Entry 5VZU (X-ray diffraction, 2.70 A resolution); this record covers chains B and E of the 3 polymer chains in the assembly.

[Chain B]
Protein: F-box only protein 31
From: Homo sapiens
UniProt: Q5XUX0 (FBX31_HUMAN); residue numbers follow UniProt; this construct covers 66-539
Sequence (488 residues; each row starts with the number of its first residue):
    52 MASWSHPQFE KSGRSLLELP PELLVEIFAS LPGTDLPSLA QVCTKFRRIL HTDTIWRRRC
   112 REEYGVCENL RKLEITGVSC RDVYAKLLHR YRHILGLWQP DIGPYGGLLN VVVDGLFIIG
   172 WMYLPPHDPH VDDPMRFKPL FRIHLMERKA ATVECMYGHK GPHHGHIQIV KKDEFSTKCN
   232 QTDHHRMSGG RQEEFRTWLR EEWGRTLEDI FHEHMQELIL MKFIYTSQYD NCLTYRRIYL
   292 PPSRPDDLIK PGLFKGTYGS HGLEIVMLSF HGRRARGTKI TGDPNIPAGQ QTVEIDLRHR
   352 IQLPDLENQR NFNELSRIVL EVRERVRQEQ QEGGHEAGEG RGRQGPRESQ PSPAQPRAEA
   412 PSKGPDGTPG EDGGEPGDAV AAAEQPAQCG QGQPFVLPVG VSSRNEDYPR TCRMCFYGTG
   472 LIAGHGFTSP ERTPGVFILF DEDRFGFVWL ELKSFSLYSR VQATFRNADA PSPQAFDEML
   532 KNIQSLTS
Unresolved in the structure: 52-62, 384-442
Differences from the reference sequence: expression tag (52-65)
Ion coordination: Zn2+: Cys206, His214, Cys230, His236
UniProt features mapped onto this chain:
  - motif: Asp297 to Leu299 (DDL motif)
  - binding site (Zn(2+)): Cys206, His214, Cys230, His236
  - modified residue: Ser278 (Phosphoserine), Thr419 (Phosphothreonine), Ser480 (Phosphoserine)
  - natural variant: Asp334 (D334N: Found in patients with an autosomal dominant neurodevelopmental disorder characterized by developmental delay, hypotonia, intellectual disability, poor speech and spastic cerebral palsy)
  - mutagenesis: Cys206 (C206A/S: Impaired folding, inducing the formation of insoluble aggregates), His214 (H214A/F/N: Impaired folding, inducing the formation of insoluble aggregates), Cys230 (C230A: Impaired folding, inducing the formation of insoluble aggregates), His236 (H236A: Impaired folding, inducing the formation of insoluble aggregates), Ser278 (S278A: Fails to accumulate following gamma-irradiation), Asp297 to Leu299 (Abolished interaction with cyclin-A), Tyr309 (Y309A: Abolished ability to promote ubiquitination of amidated proteins), Ser311 (S311A: Does not affect ability to promote ubiquitination of CCND1), His312 (H312A: Decreased ability to promote ubiquitination of CCND1), Lys330 (K330A: Decreased ability to promote ubiquitination of CCND1), Ile337 (I337D: Abolished ability to promote ubiquitination of amidated proteins), Thr343 (T343V: Abolished ability to promote ubiquitination of amidated proteins), 4 further mutagenesis entries in UniProt
From the paper describing this entry:
  - mutagenesis - H312A, K330A: decreased catalytic activity with Cyclin D1 (chain E)
  - mutagenesis - C206S: decreased binding to Zn2+
  - mutagenesis - C206S, H214F, H214N: unchanged catalytic activity on cyclin D1
  - mutagenesis - C206S, H214F, H214N: decreased expression

[Chain E]
Protein: Cyclin D1
UniProt: Q9H014 (Q9H014_HUMAN); residues 279-295 here correspond to UniProt positions 109-125 (UniProt number = residue number - 170)
Sequence (17 residues; numbered 279 to 295; the number before each row is that of its first residue):
   279 EEVDLACTPT DVRDVDI
Unresolved in the structure: 279-286
Modified positions: Thr286 (phosphothreonine; TPO)
From the paper describing this entry:
  - post-translational modification sites: Thr286 (citing earlier work)
  - mutagenesis - T286A: unchanged catalytic activity with F-box only protein 31 (chain B)
  - mutagenesis - T286A: increased stability

[Chain B / chain E interface]
Contacting residue pairs (24; chain B residue first):
  His265(B) with Asp289(E); Val293(E)
  Tyr309(B) with Ile295(E)
  Gly310(B) with Asp292(E)
  Ser311(B) with Asp289(E); Asp292(E), hydrogen bond (backbone-side chain)
  His312(B) with Val293(E), hydrogen bond (side chain-backbone); Ile295(E)
  Lys330(B) with Ile295(E), hydrogen bond (side chain-backbone)
  Asp334(B) with Ile295(E)
  Asn336(B) with Val293(E), hydrogen bond (side chain-backbone); Asp294(E); Ile295(E)
  Ile337(B) with Asp294(E); Ile295(E)
  Ser453(B) with Thr288(E)
  Ile473(B) with Asp294(E)
  Ala474(B) with Asp294(E), hydrogen bond (backbone-backbone)
  Trp500(B) with Ile295(E), hydrophobic
  Leu503(B) with Thr288(E), hydrogen bond (backbone-side chain); Arg291(E); Ile295(E), hydrophobic
  Lys504(B) with Thr288(E)
  Ser507(B) with Ile295(E)
Other interface residues (no listed pair), chain B (21 interface residues in all): Leu269, Thr308, Leu472, Gly475, Ser505
The authors on this interface:
  - residue pairs: Tyr309(B)-Ile295(E) (hydrophobic contact), Ser311(B)-Asp292(E) (backbone contact), His312(B)-Val293(E) (hydrogen bond), Lys330(B)-Ile295(E) (hydrogen bond), Asp334(B)-Ile295(E) (hydrogen bond), Asn336(B)-Val293(E) (hydrogen bond), Thr343(B)-Ile295(E) (water-mediated contact), Leu472(B)-Ile295(E) (water-mediated contact), Ile473(B)-Ile295(E) (hydrophobic contact), Ala474(B)-Asp294(E) (backbone contact), Trp500(B)-Ile295(E) (hydrophobic contact), Leu503(B)-Ile295(E) (hydrophobic contact), Leu503(B)-Thr288(E) (backbone contact)
  - interface residues, chain E: Ile295(E)

[Overview]
21 residues of chain B and 7 residues of chain E are in contact; the contacts include 6 hydrogen bonds. Polar
contacts include Ser311(B)-Asp292(E), His312(B)-Val293(E) and Lys330(B)-Ile295(E). The authors report
hydrophobic contacts between Tyr309(B) and Ile295(E), Ile473(B) and Ile295(E) and Trp500(B) and Ile295(E)
among others; backbone contacts between Ser311(B) and Asp292(E), Ala474(B) and Asp294(E) and Leu503(B) and
Thr288(E); hydrogen bonds between His312(B) and Val293(E), Lys330(B) and Ile295(E) and Asp334(B) and Ile295(E)
among others. The paper reports that C206S, H214F and H214N of chain B reduce expression; the interface
residue Ile295(E); 6 substitutions were tested in all.
Chain B is F-box only protein 31 (Homo sapiens) and chain E is Cyclin D1; the structure, Crystal structure of
the Skp1-FBXO31-cyclin D1 complex, was determined by X-ray diffraction.
